6TRR - chains A and B; structure by X-ray diffraction, 2.12 A resolution.

[Chain A]
Protein: 16L protein
From: Yaba-like disease virus
UniProtKB: Q9DHU6 (Q9DHU6_YLDV); numbering as in UniProt (aligned over 1-147)
Amino-acid sequence (152 residues; each row starts with the number of its first residue; numbers below 1 keep their minus sign (Gly-4 is residue -4)):
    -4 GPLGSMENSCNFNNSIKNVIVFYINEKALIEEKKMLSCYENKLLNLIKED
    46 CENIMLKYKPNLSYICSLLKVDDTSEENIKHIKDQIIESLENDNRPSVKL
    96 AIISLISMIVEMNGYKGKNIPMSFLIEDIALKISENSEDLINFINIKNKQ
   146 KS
Not modelled in the structure: -4 to 4, 145-147
Construct notes: expression tag (-4 to 0)
Metal / ion sites: Na+ site 1 near Glu86 (its only coordinating residue here)
Reported in the primary citation:
  - mutagenesis - R90A (10-80 fold): decreased binding to Bak
  - mutagenesis - R90A (10-80 fold): decreased binding to Bid
  - mutagenesis - R90A (2-fold): decreased binding to Hrk
  - mutagenesis - K52A: unchanged binding to Bid BH3
  - mutagenesis - K52A: decreased binding to Bad
  - mutagenesis - K52A (20 fold): decreased binding to Bmf BH3

[Chain B]
Protein: Apoptosis regulator BAX
UniProtKB: Q07812 (BAX_HUMAN), isoform Q07812-8; residues 148-175 here correspond to UniProt positions 50-77 (UniProt number = residue number - 98)
Amino-acid sequence (28 residues; each row starts with the number of its first residue):
   148 VPQDASTKKLSECLKRIGDELDSNMELQ
Not modelled in the structure: 148-152, 174-175
UniProt features mapped onto this chain:
  - motif: Leu157 to Asn171 (BH3)

[Interface between chain A and chain B]
Contacting residue pairs - 35 pairs, chain A then chain B:
  Ile49(A) - Leu168(B)  hydrophobic
  Tyr53(A) - Glu167(B)
  Tyr53(A) - Leu168(B)  hydrophobic
  Tyr53(A) - Asn171(B)
  Asn56(A) - Cys160(B)  hydrogen bond (backbone-side chain)
  Asn56(A) - Arg163(B)
  Asn56(A) - Ile164(B)
  Tyr59(A) - Lys156(B)
  Tyr59(A) - Cys160(B)  hydrophobic
  Ile60(A) - Leu157(B)  hydrophobic
  Ile60(A) - Cys160(B)  hydrophobic
  Ile60(A) - Leu161(B)  hydrophobic
  Leu63(A) - Lys156(B)
  Gln80(A) - Thr154(B)  hydrogen bond
  Gln80(A) - Leu157(B)
  Ser84(A) - Leu157(B)
  Ser84(A) - Ser158(B)
  Ser84(A) - Leu161(B)
  Asp88(A) - Lys162(B)
  Arg90(A) - Lys162(B)  hydrogen bond (side chain-backbone)
  Arg90(A) - Gly165(B)
  Arg90(A) - Asp166(B)  salt bridge
  Arg90(A) - Asp169(B)  salt bridge
  Ser92(A) - Gly165(B)  hydrogen bond (side chain-backbone)
  Ser92(A) - Leu168(B)
  Ser92(A) - Asp169(B)  hydrogen bond
  Val93(A) - Leu161(B)
  Val93(A) - Gly165(B)
  Ala96(A) - Ile164(B)  hydrophobic
  Ile97(A) - Leu161(B)  hydrophobic
  Phe138(A) - Asp169(B)
  Phe138(A) - Met172(B)  hydrophobic
  Ile141(A) - Met172(B)  hydrophobic
  Lys142(A) - Leu168(B)
  Lys142(A) - Met172(B)
Also at the interface, not in a pair above, chain A (20 interface residues in all): Leu57, Leu64, Ile81
Also at the interface, not in a pair above, chain B (17 interface residues in all): Ser153
The authors on this interface:
  - residue pairs: Ser84(A)-Ser158(B), Arg90(A)-Asp166(B) (salt bridge), Arg90(A)-Asp169(B) (salt bridge), Ser92(A)-Gly165(B) (hydrogen bond)
  - interface residues, chain B: Leu157(B), Leu161(B), Ile164(B), Leu168(B)

[In short]
Chain A and chain B form an interface of 20 and 17 residues respectively, with 5 hydrogen bonds and 2 salt
bridges. Polar pairs include Arg90(A)-Asp166(B), Arg90(A)-Asp169(B) and Asn56(A)-Cys160(B). The paper
describes a contact between Ser84(A) and Ser158(B); salt bridges between Arg90(A) and Asp166(B) and Arg90(A)
and Asp169(B); a hydrogen bond between Ser92(A) and Gly165(B). From the paper: R90A of chain A reduces binding
to Bak; interface residues Leu157(B), Leu161(B) and Ile164(B) among others.
Here chain A is 16L protein (Yaba-like disease virus) and chain B is Apoptosis regulator BAX. Entry 6TRR
(Structural insight into tanapoxvirus mediated inhibition of apoptosis) was determined by X-ray diffraction,
deposited together with 6TQP and 6TQQ.
